8OUW - chains 3 and I of the 19 polymer chains in the assembly; structure by electron microscopy, 3.75 A resolution.

# Chain 3
Protein: DNA replication licensing factor MCM3
From: Caenorhabditis elegans
Notes: EC 3.6.4.12
Reference sequence: Q9XVR7 (Q9XVR7_CAEEL); residue numbers follow UniProt; this construct covers 1-812
Amino-acid sequence (812 residues; each row starts with the number of its first residue):
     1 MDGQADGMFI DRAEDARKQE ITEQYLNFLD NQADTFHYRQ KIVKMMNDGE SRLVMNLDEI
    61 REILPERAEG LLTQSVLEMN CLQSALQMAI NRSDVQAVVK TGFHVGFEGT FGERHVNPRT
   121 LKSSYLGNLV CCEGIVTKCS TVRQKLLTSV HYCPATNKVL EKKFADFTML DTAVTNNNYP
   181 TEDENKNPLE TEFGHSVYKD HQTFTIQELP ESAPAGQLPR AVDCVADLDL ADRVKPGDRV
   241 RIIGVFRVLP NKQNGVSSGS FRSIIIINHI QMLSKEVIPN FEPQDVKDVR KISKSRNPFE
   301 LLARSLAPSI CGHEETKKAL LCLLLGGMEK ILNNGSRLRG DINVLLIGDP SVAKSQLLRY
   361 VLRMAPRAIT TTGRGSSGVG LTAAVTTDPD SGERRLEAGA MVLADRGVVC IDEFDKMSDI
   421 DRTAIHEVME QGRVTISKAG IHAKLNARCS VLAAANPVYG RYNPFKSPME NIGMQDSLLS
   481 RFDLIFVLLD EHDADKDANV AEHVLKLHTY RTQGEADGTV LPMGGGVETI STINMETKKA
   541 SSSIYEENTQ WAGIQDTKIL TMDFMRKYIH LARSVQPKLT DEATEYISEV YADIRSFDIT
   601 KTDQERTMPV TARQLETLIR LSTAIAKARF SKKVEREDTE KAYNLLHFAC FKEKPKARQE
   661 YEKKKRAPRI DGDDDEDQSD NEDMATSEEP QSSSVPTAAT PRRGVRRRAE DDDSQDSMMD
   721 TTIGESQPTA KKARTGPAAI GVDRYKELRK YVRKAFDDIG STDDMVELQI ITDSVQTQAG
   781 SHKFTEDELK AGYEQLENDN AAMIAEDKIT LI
Unresolved in the structure: 1-10, 275-277, 387-393, 523-542, 660-812
Ion coordination: Mg2+: Ser355 (together with AMP-PNP)
Residues lining bound ligands:
  - AMP-PNP (ANP; phosphoaminophosphonic acid-adenylate ester), molecule 1: Ile310, Cys311, Pro350, Ser351, Val352, Ala353, Lys354, Ser355, Gln356, Asn456, Val504
  - AMP-PNP (ANP), molecule 2: Leu338, Glu430, Gln431, Ser477, Arg481, Ala612, Arg613, Glu616

# Chain I
Molecule: DNA Leading Strand Template
Sequence (85 nucleotides; numbered -41 to 43; the number before each row is that of its first residue; numbers below 1 keep their minus sign (DT-41 is residue -41)):
   -41 TAGAGTAGGA AGTGATGGTA AGTGATTAGA GAATTGGAGA GTGTGTTTTT TTTTTTTTTT
    19 TTTTTTTTTT TTTTTTTTTT TTTTT
Unresolved in the structure: -41 to 3, 13-43

# How chain 3 and chain I interact
Pairs across the interface (10; chain 3 residue first):
  Ser377(3) - DT12(I)  hydrogen bond to the phosphate
  Val379(3) - DT11(I)  phosphate contact
  Ala384(3) - DT11(I)  phosphate contact
  Val385(3) - DT10(I)  phosphate contact
  Val385(3) - DT11(I)  hydrogen bond to the phosphate
  Arg394(3) - DT9(I)  hydrogen bond to the base
  Lys438(3) - DT10(I)  phosphate contact
  Lys438(3) - DT11(I)  salt bridge to the phosphate
  Ala439(3) - DT9(I)  phosphate contact
  Ala439(3) - DT10(I)  hydrogen bond to the phosphate

# Overview
7 residues of chain 3 face 4 of chain I across their interface; the contacts include 4 hydrogen bonds and 1
salt bridge. Among the polar pairs are Arg394(3)-DT9(I), Ser377(3)-DT12(I) and Val385(3)-DT11(I). Bound to
chain 3: AMP-PNP.
Chain 3 is DNA replication licensing factor MCM3 (Caenorhabditis elegans) and chain I is DNA Leading Strand
Template; the structure, Cryo-EM structure of CMG helicase bound to TIM-1/TIPN-1 and homodimeric DNSN-1 on
fork DNA (Caenorhabditis elegans), was determined by electron microscopy.
